5MFV - chains A and B; structure by X-ray diffraction, 2.18 A resolution.

# Chain A (and B)
Molecule: Glutamate receptor ionotropic, kainate 1
Source organism: Rattus norvegicus
Notes: chain B of this document is another copy of the same molecule, construct and numbering; everything in this record applies to it too
UniProtKB: P22756 (GRIK1_RAT); residues 430-805 here correspond to UniProt positions 445-820 (UniProt number = residue number + 15)
Sequence (257 residues; row label = number of the first residue in the row; note: 120 numbers in that range are skipped by the numbering (no residue carries them; nothing is unmodelled there)):
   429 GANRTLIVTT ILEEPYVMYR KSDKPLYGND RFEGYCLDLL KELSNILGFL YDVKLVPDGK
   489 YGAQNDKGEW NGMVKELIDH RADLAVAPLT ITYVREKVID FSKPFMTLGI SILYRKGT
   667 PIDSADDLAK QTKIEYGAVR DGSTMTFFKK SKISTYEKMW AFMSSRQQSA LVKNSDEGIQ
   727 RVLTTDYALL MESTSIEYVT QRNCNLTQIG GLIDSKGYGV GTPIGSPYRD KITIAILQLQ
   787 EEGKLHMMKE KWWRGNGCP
Unresolved in the structure: 429-431, 802-805 (chain B: 429-432, 494-495)
Differences from the reference sequence: cloning artifact (429); linker (545-546)
Small-molecule neighbours:
  - bpam-521 (5PX; 4-Cyclopropyl-3,4-dihydro-7-hydroxy-2H-1,2,4-benzothiadiazine 1,1-dioxide), molecule 1: Ile-519, Pro-532, Met-534, Thr-535, Ser-761, Lys-762, Gly-763
  - bpam-521 (5PX), molecule 2: Lys-531, Pro-532, Phe-533, Met-534, Thr-535, Ile-782, Leu-783, Gln-786, Leu-791
  - 3-(carboxymethyl)-4-isopropenylproline (KAI): Glu-441, Tyr-489, Pro-516, Leu-517, Thr-518, Arg-523, Val-685, Gly-688, Ser-689, Thr-690, Ser-721, Glu-738, Tyr-764
UniProt features mapped onto this chain:
  - binding site (L-glutamate): Pro-516, Thr-518, Arg-523, Ser-689, Thr-690, Glu-738
  - glycosylation (N-linked (GlcNAc...) asparagine): Asn-431, Asn-751
  - modified residue: Ser-710 (Phosphoserine), Thr-746 (Phosphothreonine)

# Interface between chain A and chain B
Residue-residue contacts (41):
  Ile-519(A) with Lys-531(B); Leu-783(B), hydrophobic
  Thr-520(A) with Leu-783(B); Glu-787(B)
  Tyr-521(A) with Ile-780(B); Leu-783(B), hydrophobic; Gln-784(B); Glu-787(B), hydrogen bond (backbone-side chain)
  Glu-524(A) with Lys-531(B), salt bridge; Thr-779(B); Ile-780(B); Leu-783(B)
  Lys-525(A) with Ile-780(B)
  Phe-529(A) with Lys-531(B), hydrogen bond (backbone-side chain)
  Ser-530(A) with Lys-531(B)
  Lys-531(A) with Ile-519(B); Glu-524(B), salt bridge; Phe-529(B), hydrogen bond (side chain-backbone); Ser-530(B)
  Phe-693(A) with Glu-787(B)
  Ile-699(A) with Glu-788(B)
  Asp-760(A) with Gln-786(B)
  Ser-761(A) with Gln-786(B), hydrogen bond (backbone-side chain)
  Arg-775(A) with Lys-531(B); Arg-775(B); Asp-776(B), salt bridge
  Asp-776(A) with Arg-775(B), salt bridge
  Thr-779(A) with Glu-524(B)
  Ile-780(A) with Tyr-521(B), hydrophobic; Glu-524(B); Lys-525(B)
  Leu-783(A) with Ile-519(B), hydrophobic; Thr-520(B); Tyr-521(B), hydrophobic; Glu-524(B)
  Gln-784(A) with Tyr-521(B)
  Gln-786(A) with Asp-760(B), hydrogen bond; Ser-761(B), hydrogen bond (side chain-backbone)
  Glu-787(A) with Thr-520(B); Tyr-521(B), hydrogen bond (side chain-backbone); Phe-693(B)
Also at the interface, not in a pair above, chain A (23 interface residues in all): Asp-528, Glu-788, Gly-789
Also at the interface, not in a pair above, chain B (23 interface residues in all): Asp-528, Thr-535, Ile-699

# Overview
Chain A and chain B each contribute 23 residues to their interface, with 7 hydrogen bonds and 4 salt bridges.
Among the polar pairs are Glu-524(A)/Lys-531(B), Arg-775(A)/Asp-776(B) and Tyr-521(A)/Glu-787(B). Bound to
chain A: bpam-521 and 3-(carboxymethyl)-4-isopropenylproline. UniProt lists 6 L-glutamate-binding residues on
chain A.
Both chains are Glutamate receptor ionotropic, kainate 1 (Rattus norvegicus). Entry 5MFV (Crystal structure of
the GluK1 ligand-binding domain in complex with kainate and BPAM-521 at 2.18 A ...) was determined by X-ray
diffraction together with 5MFQ and 5MFW from the same study.
